Entry 6Y98 (X-ray diffraction, 2.80 A resolution); this record covers chain A.

Chain A:
Name: PA14 domain-containing protein
Organism: Candida glabrata (strain ATCC 2001 / CBS 138 / JCM 3761 / NBRC 0622 / NRRL Y-65)
UniProt: B4UMX2 (B4UMX2_CANGA); residues 39-305 here = UniProt positions 39-305
Amino-acid sequence (290 residues; numbered 16 to 305; the number before each row is that of its first residue):
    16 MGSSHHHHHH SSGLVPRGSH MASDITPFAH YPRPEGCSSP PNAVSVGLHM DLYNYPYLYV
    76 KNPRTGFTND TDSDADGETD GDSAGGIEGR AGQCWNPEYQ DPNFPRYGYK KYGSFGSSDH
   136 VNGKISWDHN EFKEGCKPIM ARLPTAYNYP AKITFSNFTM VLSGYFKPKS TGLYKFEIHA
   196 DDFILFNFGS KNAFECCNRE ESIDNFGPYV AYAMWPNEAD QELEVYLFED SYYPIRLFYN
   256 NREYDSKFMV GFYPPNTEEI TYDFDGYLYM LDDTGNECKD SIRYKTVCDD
Disordered / not traced: 16-42, 79-106, 296-305
Construct notes: initiating methionine (16); expression tag (17-38); conflict E258 (Asp in B4UMX2), D260 (His in B4UMX2)
Disulfides: C52-C211, C109-C151, C212-C293
Bound ions: Ca2+: D196, D197, N256, E258, D260 (together with beta-D-galactopyranose)

In short:
The Ca2+ site is built by D196, D197, N256, E258 and D260.
Chain A is PA14 domain-containing protein (Candida glabrata (strain ATCC 2001 / CBS 138 / JCM 3761 / NBRC 0622
/ NRRL Y-65)); the structure, Crystal Structure of subtype-switched Epithelial Adhesin 9 to 1 A domain
(Epa9-CBL2Epa1) from Candida glabrata in ..., was determined by X-ray diffraction (same publication as 6Y9J).
